Entry 8IQF (electron microscopy, 4.60 A resolution (low resolution: residue-level contacts below are approximate; hydrogen-bond / salt-bridge calls are withheld)); this record covers chains I and J of the 10 polymer chains in the assembly.

# Chain I
Protein: Histone H3.1
From: Homo sapiens
UniProt: P68431 (H31_HUMAN); residues 0-135 here correspond to UniProt positions 1-136 (UniProt number = residue number + 1)
Sequence (136 residues; row label = number of the first residue in the row; numbering starts at 0):
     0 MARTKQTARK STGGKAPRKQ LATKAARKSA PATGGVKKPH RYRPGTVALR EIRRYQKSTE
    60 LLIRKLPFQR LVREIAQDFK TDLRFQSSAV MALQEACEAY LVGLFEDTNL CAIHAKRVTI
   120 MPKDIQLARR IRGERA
Unresolved in the structure: 0, 12-35, 134-135

# Chain J
Protein: Histone H4
From: Homo sapiens
UniProt: P62805 (H4_HUMAN); residues 0-102 here correspond to UniProt positions 1-103 (UniProt number = residue number + 1)
Sequence (103 residues; numbered 0 to 102; the number before each row is that of its first residue; numbering starts at 0):
     0 MSGRGKGGKG LGKGGAKRHR KVLRDNIQGI TKPAIRRLAR RGGVKRISGL IYEETRGVLK
    60 VFLENVIRDA VTYTEHAKRK TVTAMDVVYA LKRQGRTLYG FGG
Unresolved in the structure: 0-22, 102

# Interface between chain I and chain J
Contacting residue pairs (6; chain I residue first):
  R83(I) - T80(J)
  R83(I) - V81(J)
  V117(I) - R45(J)
  T118(I) - R45(J)
  I119(I) - R45(J)
  I119(I) - S47(J)
Interface residues without a listed pair, chain J (5 interface residues in all): I46

# Summary
4 residues of chain I and 5 residues of chain J are in contact.
Here chain I is Histone H3.1 and chain J is Histone H4, both from Homo sapiens. Entry 8IQF (Cryo-EM structure
of the dimeric human CAF1-H3-H4 complex) was determined by electron microscopy, deposited together with 7Y5K,
7Y5L, 7Y5O, 7Y5U, 7Y5V, 7Y5W and 4 further entries.
